PDB entry 8ZDO | electron microscopy, 2.97 A resolution | chains k and l of the 39 polymer chains in the assembly

Chain k (and l):
Name: Baseplate upper protein (gp23)
Source organism: Mycolicibacterium smegmatis MC2 155
Notes: chain l of this document is another copy of the same molecule, construct and numbering; everything in this record applies to it too
Sequence (311 residues; each row starts with the number of its first residue):
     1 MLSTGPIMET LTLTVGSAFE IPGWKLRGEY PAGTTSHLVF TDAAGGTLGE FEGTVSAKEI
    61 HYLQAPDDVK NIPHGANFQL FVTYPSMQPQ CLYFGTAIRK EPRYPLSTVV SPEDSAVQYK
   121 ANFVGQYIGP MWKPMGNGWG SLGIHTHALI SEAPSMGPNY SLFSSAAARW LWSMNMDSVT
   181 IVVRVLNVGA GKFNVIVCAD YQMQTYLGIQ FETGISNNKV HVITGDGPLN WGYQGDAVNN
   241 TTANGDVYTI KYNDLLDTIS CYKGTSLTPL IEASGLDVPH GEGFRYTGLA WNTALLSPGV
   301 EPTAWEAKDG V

Chain k / chain l interface:
Residue-residue contacts (92):
  E9(k) with M1(l), hydrogen bond (side chain-backbone)
  T10(k) with M1(l); L2(l), hydrogen bond (backbone-backbone)
  L11(k) with L2(l), hydrophobic; S3(l)
  T12(k) with M1(l); S3(l), hydrogen bond (backbone-side chain); T4(l); G5(l)
  T14(k) with P6(l); Q79(l)
  V15(k) with Q79(l), hydrogen bond (backbone-side chain); F81(l)
  G16(k) with F81(l); P89(l)
  S17(k) with P89(l); Q90(l); C91(l), hydrogen bond (side chain-backbone)
  A18(k) with Q88(l); P89(l), hydrogen bond (backbone-backbone)
  F19(k) with S3(l)
  E20(k) with S3(l); T4(l), hydrogen bond
  I21(k) with L2(l)
  P22(k) with L2(l); T4(l)
  K25(k) with M1(l), hydrogen bond (side chain-backbone); L2(l), hydrogen bond (side chain-backbone)
  L26(k) with L2(l), hydrophobic
  A65(k) with Q88(l)
  P66(k) with Q88(l)
  Y93(k) with L2(l), hydrophobic
  K100(k) with M1(l); P6(l); F94(l)
  E101(k) with F94(l)
  P102(k) with N77(l); Q79(l); F94(l)
  R103(k) with N77(l)
  Y104(k) with T41(l), hydrogen bond; D42(l); A43(l); A44(l); G45(l); N77(l)
  L106(k) with A43(l), hydrophobic; A44(l)
  T108(k) with A44(l)
  V109(k) with D42(l); A43(l), hydrophobic; A44(l)
  A116(k) with S115(l); A116(l), hydrogen bond (backbone-backbone)
  V117(k) with D114(l)
  Q118(k) with E113(l), hydrogen bond (side chain-backbone); D114(l); S115(l); A116(l); N175(l), hydrogen bond (side chain-backbone); M176(l); D309(l)
  Y119(k) with D114(l)
  W172(k) with L106(l), hydrogen bond (side chain-backbone); S107(l)
  T180(k) with V311(l)
  V182(k) with N253(l); L255(l); V311(l)
  R184(k) with L255(l)
  V247(k) with N253(l); L255(l); L256(l), hydrophobic
  G264(k) with L256(l)
  T265(k) with L256(l); T258(l); S260(l); Y262(l), hydrogen bond (backbone-side chain); P269(l); E272(l), hydrogen bond
  S266(k) with L267(l)
  L267(k) with K251(l); Y262(l), hydrophobic; S266(l); L267(l), hydrogen bond (backbone-backbone)
  T268(k) with L267(l)
  A304(k) with L255(l), hydrophobic
  E306(k) with S178(l); D254(l); L255(l)
  K308(k) with D309(l); G310(l)
Interface residues without a listed pair, chain k (54 interface residues in all): F78, L80, P105, S107, K120, N175, V183, Y201, G245, T249, W305
Interface residues without a listed pair, chain l (46 interface residues in all): D67, V110, R285

In short:
54 residues of chain k and 46 residues of chain l are in contact; the contacts include 17 hydrogen bonds.
Polar contacts include E9(k)-M1(l), T12(k)-S3(l) and V15(k)-Q79(l).
Both chains are Baseplate upper protein (gp23) (Mycolicibacterium smegmatis MC2 155). Entry 8ZDO (Cryo-EM
structure of Mycobacteriophage Douge baseplate (gp13, gp17, gp23, gp16, gp18 and gp20)) was determined by
electron microscopy (same publication as 8ZDJ, 8ZDK, 8ZDL and 8ZDQ).
